1NI4 - chains A and C of the 4 polymer chains in the assembly; structure by X-ray diffraction, 1.95 A resolution.

Chain A (and C):
Name: Pyruvate dehydrogenase E1 component: Alpha subunit
From: Homo sapiens
Notes: EC 1.2.4.1; chain C of this document is another copy of the same molecule, construct and numbering; everything in this record applies to it too
UniProt: P08559 (ODPA_HUMAN); residues 1-361 here correspond to UniProt positions 30-390 (UniProt number = residue number + 29)
Sequence (365 residues; row label = number of the first residue in the row; numbers below 1 keep their minus sign (Met-3 is residue -3)):
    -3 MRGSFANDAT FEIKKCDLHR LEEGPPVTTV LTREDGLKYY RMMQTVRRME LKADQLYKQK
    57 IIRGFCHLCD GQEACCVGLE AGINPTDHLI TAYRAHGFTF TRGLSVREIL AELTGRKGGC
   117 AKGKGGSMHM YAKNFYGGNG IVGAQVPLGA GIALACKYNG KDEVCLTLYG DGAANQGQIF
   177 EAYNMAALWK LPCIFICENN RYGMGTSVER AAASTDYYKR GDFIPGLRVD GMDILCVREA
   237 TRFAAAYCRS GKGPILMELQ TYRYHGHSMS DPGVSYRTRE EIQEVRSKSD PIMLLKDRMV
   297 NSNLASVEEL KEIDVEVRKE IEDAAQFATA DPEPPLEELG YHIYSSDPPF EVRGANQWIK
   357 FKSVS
Not modelled in the structure: -3 to -1
Modified positions: Mse38, Mse39, Mse45, Mse124, Mse126, Mse181, Mse200, Mse228, Mse253, Mse265, Mse289, Mse295 (selenomethionine; parent Met)
Sequence notes: cloning artifact (-3 to 0); modified residue (38-39, 45, 124, 126, 181, 200, 228, 253, 265, 289, 295)
Bound ions: Mg2+: Asp167, Asn196, Tyr198 (together with thiamine diphosphate)
Residues lining bound ligands: thiamine diphosphate (TPP): Tyr89, Arg90, Gly136, Ile137, Val138, Gly166, Asp167, Gly168, Ala169, Gln172, Asn196, Tyr198, Gly199, Mse200, Arg259, His263
Swiss-Prot annotation at these positions:
  - binding site (pyruvate): His63, Tyr89, Arg90, Ala128, Gly136, Val138, Asp167, Gly168, Ala169, Asn196, Tyr198
  - binding site (thiamine diphosphate): Tyr89, Arg90, Gly136, Val138, Asp167, Gly168, Ala169, Asn196, His263
  - binding site (Mg(2+)): Asp167, Asn196, Tyr198
  - modified residue: Lys34 (N6-acetyllysine), Ser203 (Phosphoserine), Lys215 (N6-acetyllysine), Lys248 (N6-succinyllysine), Ser264 (Phosphoserine), Ser266 (Phosphoserine), Ser271 (Phosphoserine), Tyr272 (Phosphotyrosine), Lys284 (N6-acetyllysine), Lys292 (N6-acetyllysine), Lys307 (N6-acetyllysine), Lys356 (N6-succinyllysine)

How chain A and chain C interact:
Residue-residue contacts (30):
  Asn171(A) with Glu177(C); Asn180(C), hydrogen bond
  Gln172(A) with Glu177(C)
  Gly173(A) with Gly173(C); Glu177(C), hydrogen bond (backbone-side chain)
  Phe176(A) with Phe176(C), hydrophobic
  Glu177(A) with Asn171(C); Gln172(C); Gly173(C), hydrogen bond (side chain-backbone)
  Asn180(A) with Asn171(C); Ala207(C), hydrogen bond (side chain-backbone); Ala208(C); Ala209(C), hydrogen bond (side chain-backbone)
  Ala183(A) with Ala209(C), hydrophobic
  Leu184(A) with Arg206(C); Ala207(C); Ala208(C); Ala209(C)
  Arg206(A) with Leu184(C)
  Ala207(A) with Asn180(C), hydrogen bond (backbone-side chain); Leu184(C)
  Ala208(A) with Asn180(C)
  Ala209(A) with Asn180(C), hydrogen bond (backbone-side chain); Ala183(C), hydrophobic
  Ser210(A) with Phe219(C)
  Arg216(A) with Phe219(C)
  Asp218(A) with Lys215(C); Asp218(C)
  Phe219(A) with Ala209(C), hydrophobic; Ser210(C)
Interface residues without a listed pair, chain A (18 interface residues in all): Glu205, Lys215
Interface residues without a listed pair, chain C (19 interface residues in all): Gln174, Glu205, Arg216

Overview:
Chain A and chain C form an interface of 18 and 19 residues respectively, with 7 hydrogen bonds. Polar pairs
include Asn171(A)-Asn180(C), Gly173(A)-Glu177(C) and Asn180(A)-Ala207(C). Bound to chain A: thiamine
diphosphate.
Both chains are Pyruvate dehydrogenase E1 component: Alpha subunit (Homo sapiens). Entry 1NI4 (Human pyruvate
dehydrogenase) was determined by X-ray diffraction.
